PDB entry 7KZB | X-ray diffraction, 2.83 A resolution | chains C and A of the 5 polymer chains in the assembly

[Chain C]
Protein: Spike glycoprotein
Source organism: Severe acute respiratory syndrome coronavirus 2
UniProtKB: P0DTC2 (SPIKE_SARS2); numbering as in UniProt (aligned over 333-528)
Sequence (204 residues; numbered 333 to 536; the number before each row is that of its first residue):
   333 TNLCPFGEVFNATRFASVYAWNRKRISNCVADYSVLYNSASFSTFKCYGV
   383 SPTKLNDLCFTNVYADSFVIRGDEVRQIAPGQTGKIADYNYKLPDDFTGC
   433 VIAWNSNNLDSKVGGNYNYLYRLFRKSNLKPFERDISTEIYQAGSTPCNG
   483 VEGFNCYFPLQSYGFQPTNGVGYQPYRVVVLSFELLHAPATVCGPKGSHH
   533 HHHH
Not modelled in the structure: 333, 526-536
Disulfide bonds: Cys-336/Cys-361, Cys-379/Cys-432, Cys-391/Cys-525, Cys-480/Cys-488
Covalent attachments: N-acetylglucosamine (NAG) linked to Asn-343
Differences from the reference sequence: expression tag (529-536)
Curated features (UniProtKB/Swiss-Prot):
  - region: Arg-403 to Asp-405 (Integrin-binding motif), Asn-448 to Phe-456 (Immunodominant HLA epitope recognized by the CD8+)
  - glycosylation: Asn-343 (N-linked (GlcNAc...) (complex) asparagine)
  - natural variant: Gly-339 (G339D: In strain: Omicron/BA.1, Omicron/BA.2 and 4 more; G339H: In strain: Omicron/BA.2.75, Omicron/XBB.1.5 and 1 more), Arg-346 (R346K: In strain: Mu/B.1.621; R346T: In strain: Omicron/BQ.1.1, Omicron/XBB.1.5 and 1 more), Leu-368 (L368I: In strain: Omicron/XBB.1.5, Omicron/EG.5.1), Ser-371 (S371F: In strain: Omicron/BA.2, Omicron/BA.2.12.1 and 6 more; S371L: In strain: Omicron/BA.1), Ser-373 (S373P: In strain: Omicron/BA.1, Omicron/BA.2 and 7 more), Ser-375 (S375F: In strain: Omicron/BA.1, Omicron/BA.2 and 7 more), Thr-376 (T376A: In strain: Omicron/BA.2, Omicron/BA.2.12.1 and 5 more), Asp-405 (D405N: In strain: Omicron/BA.2, Omicron/BA.2.12.1 and 6 more), Arg-408 (R408S: In strain: Omicron/BA.2, Omicron/BA.2.12.1 and 6 more), Lys-417 (K417N: In strain: Beta/B.1.351, Omicron/BA.1 and 8 more; K417T: In strain: Gamma/P.1), Asn-440 (N440K: In strain: Omicron/BA.1, Omicron/BA.2 and 7 more), Lys-444 (K444T: In strain: Omicron/BQ.1.1), 16 further natural variant entries in UniProt
  - mutagenesis: Asn-343 (N343Q: Reduced viral infectivity), Leu-452 (L452R: Increased resistance to neutralizing antibodies. Decreases HLA binding to NF9 epitope. Increased binding affinity to human ACE2), Tyr-453 (Y453F: Decreased HLA binding to NF9 epitope. Increased binding affinity to human ACE2), Ala-475 (A475V: Increased resistance to neutralizing antibodies), Val-483 (V483A: Increased resistance to neutralizing antibodies), Glu-484 (E484D: Increased replication in human TMEM106B overexpressing cells), Phe-490 (F490L: Increased resistance to neutralizing antibodies and human covalescent sera neutralization), Gln-493 (Q493N: Reduced host ACE2-binding affinity in vitro; Q493Y: Reduced host ACE2-binding affinity in vitro), Asn-501 (N501T: Reduced host ACE2-binding affinity in vitro; N501Y: Increased binding affinity to human ACE2), His-519 (H519P: Increased resistance to human covalescent sera neutralization)
Reported in the primary citation:
  - post-translational modification sites: Asn-343
  - mutagenesis - K378S: abolished binding to Fab heavy chain of CR3014-C8 antibody
  - mutagenesis - K378S: unchanged binding to Fab heavy chain of CR3022-B6 antibody (chain A)
  - mutagenesis - K378S: abolished binding to parental CR3022
  - mutagenesis - L455A/F456A: abolished binding to Fab heavy chain of CR3022-B6 antibody (chain A)
  - mutagenesis - L455A/F456A: unchanged binding to parental CR3022
  - mutagenesis - L455A/F456A: abolished binding to CR3014-D1
  - mutagenesis - T500A/N501A/Y505A: abolished binding to m396-B10
  - mutagenesis - T500A/N501A/Y505A: abolished binding to m396-C4
  - mutagenesis - T500A/N501A/Y505A: abolished binding to 80 R-A2

[Chain A]
Protein: Fab heavy chain of CR3022-B6 antibody
Source organism: Homo sapiens
Notes: antibody fragment or engineered binder
Sequence (230 residues; numbered 1 to 230; the number before each row is that of its first residue):
     1 QMQLVQSGTEVKKPGESLKISCKGSGYGFITYWIGWVRQMPGKGLEWMGI
    51 IYPGDSETRYSPSFQGQVTISADKSINTAYLQWSSLKASDTAIYYCAGGS
   101 GISTPMDVWGQGTTVTVSSASTKGPSVFPLAPSSKSTSGGTAALGCLVKD
   151 YFPEPVTVSWNSGALTSGVHTFPAVLQSSGLYSLSSVVTVPSSSLGTQTY
   201 ICNVNHKPSNTKVDKKVEPKSCGSHHHHHH
Not modelled in the structure: 1, 8-19, 26-28, 58-60, 86-90, 117-128, 135-139, 203-213, 223-230
Disulfide bonds: Cys-22/Cys-96, Cys-146/Cys-202

[Chain C / chain A interface]
Residue-residue contacts - 6 pairs, chain C then chain A:
  Glu-484(C) / Ser-103(A)
  Gly-485(C) / Ile-102(A)
  Gly-485(C) / Ser-103(A)
  Phe-486(C) / Ile-102(A)
  Tyr-489(C) / Ser-103(A)
  Tyr-489(C) / Pro-105(A)
Other interface residues (no listed pair), chain C (5 interface residues in all): Asn-487
Other interface residues (no listed pair), chain A (5 interface residues in all): Trp-33, Thr-104

[Summary]
Chain C and chain A each contribute 5 residues to their interface. N-acetylglucosamine is covalently linked to
Asn-343(C). From UniProt: 10 mutagenesis sites on chain C. The paper reports that K378S of chain C abolishes
binding to Fab heavy chain of CR3014-C8 antibody; a modification site at Asn-343(C); 3 substitutions were
tested in all.
Here chain C is Spike glycoprotein (Severe acute respiratory syndrome coronavirus 2) and chain A is Fab heavy
chain of CR3022-B6 antibody (Homo sapiens). Entry 7KZB (Potent SARS-CoV-2 binding and neutralization through
maturation of iconic SARS-CoV-1antibodies) was determined by X-ray diffraction (same publication as 7KZA).
